PDB entry 7MY9 | X-ray diffraction, 1.63 A resolution | chain A

# Chain A
Name: Bifunctional protein PutA
Source organism: Sinorhizobium meliloti (strain SM11)
Notes: EC 1.5.5.2, 1.2.1.88
UniProt: F7X6I3 (F7X6I3_SINMM); residue numbers follow UniProt; this construct covers 1-1233
Amino-acid sequence (1235 residues; each row starts with the number of its first residue; numbers below 1 keep their minus sign (Ser-1 is residue -1)):
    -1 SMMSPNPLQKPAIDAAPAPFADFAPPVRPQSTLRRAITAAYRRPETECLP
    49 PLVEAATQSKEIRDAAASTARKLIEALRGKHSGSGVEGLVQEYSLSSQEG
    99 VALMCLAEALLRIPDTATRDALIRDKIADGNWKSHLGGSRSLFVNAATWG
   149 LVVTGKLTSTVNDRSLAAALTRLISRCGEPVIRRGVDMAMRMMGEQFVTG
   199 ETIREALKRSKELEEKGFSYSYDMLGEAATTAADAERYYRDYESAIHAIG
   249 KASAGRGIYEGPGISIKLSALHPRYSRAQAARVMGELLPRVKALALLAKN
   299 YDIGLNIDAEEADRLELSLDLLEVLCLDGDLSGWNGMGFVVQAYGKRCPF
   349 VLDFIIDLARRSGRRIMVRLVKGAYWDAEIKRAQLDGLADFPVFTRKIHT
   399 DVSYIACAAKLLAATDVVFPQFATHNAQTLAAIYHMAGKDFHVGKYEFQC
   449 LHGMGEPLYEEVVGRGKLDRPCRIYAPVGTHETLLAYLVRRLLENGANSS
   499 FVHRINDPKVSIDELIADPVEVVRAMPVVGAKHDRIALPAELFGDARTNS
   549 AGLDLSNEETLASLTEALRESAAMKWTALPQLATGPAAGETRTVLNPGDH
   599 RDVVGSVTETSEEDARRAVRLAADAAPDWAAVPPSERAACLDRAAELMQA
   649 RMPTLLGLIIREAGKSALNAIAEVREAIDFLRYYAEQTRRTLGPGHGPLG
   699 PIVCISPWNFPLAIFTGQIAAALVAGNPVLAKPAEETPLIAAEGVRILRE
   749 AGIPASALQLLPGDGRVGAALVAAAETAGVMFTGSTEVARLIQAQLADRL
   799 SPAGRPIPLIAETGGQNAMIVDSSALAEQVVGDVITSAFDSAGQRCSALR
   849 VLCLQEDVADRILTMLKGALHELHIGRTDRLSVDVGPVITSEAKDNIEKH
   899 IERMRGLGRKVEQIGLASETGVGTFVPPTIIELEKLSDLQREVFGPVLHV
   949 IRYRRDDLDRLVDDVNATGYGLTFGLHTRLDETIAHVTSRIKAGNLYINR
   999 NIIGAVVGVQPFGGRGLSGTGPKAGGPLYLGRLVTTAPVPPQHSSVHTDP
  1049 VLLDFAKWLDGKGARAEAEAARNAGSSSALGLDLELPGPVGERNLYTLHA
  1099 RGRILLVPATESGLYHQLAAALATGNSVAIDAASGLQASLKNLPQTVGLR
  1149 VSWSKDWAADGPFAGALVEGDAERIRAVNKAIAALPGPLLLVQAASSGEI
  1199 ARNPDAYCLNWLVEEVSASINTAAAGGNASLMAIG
Unresolved in the structure: -1 to 13, 134-137
Construct notes: expression tag (-1 to 0)
Residues lining bound ligands:
  - FAD (flavin-adenine dinucleotide): Asp306, Ala307, Val338, Gln340, Tyr342, Arg367, Val369, Lys370, Gly371, Ala372, Tyr373, Trp374, Phe392, Thr393, Arg394, Lys395, Thr398, Asp399, Ala421, Thr422, His423, Asn424, Gln447, Cys448, Leu449, Tyr473, Arg489, Glu492, Ser497, Ser498, Phe499, Ile1232, Gly1233
  - NAD (nicotinamide-adenine-dinucleotide): Ile703, Ser704, Pro705, Trp706, Asn707, Phe708, Ile712, Lys730, Pro731, Ala732, Glu733, Asp762, Gly763, Gly766, Ala767, Phe780, Thr781, Gly782, Ser783, Val786, Leu789, Ile790, Glu810, Thr811, Gly812, Gly813, Cys844, Glu940, Phe942, Leu970, Phe1010, Ser1016
  - 1,3-dithiolane-2-carboxylic acid (UJD): Lys265, Asp306, Arg367, Ala372, Leu449, Tyr473, Tyr485, Arg488, Arg489
From the paper describing this entry:
  - binding site for 1,3-dithiolane-2-carboxylic acid: Lys265, Leu449, Arg488, Arg489
  - contacts within the chain: Glu225-Arg488 (salt bridge)

# In short
Bound to chain A: 1,3-dithiolane-2-carboxylic acid, flavin-adenine dinucleotide and NAD. From the paper: a
binding site for 1,3-dithiolane-2-carboxylic acid at Lys265, Leu449 and Arg488 among others; contacts within
the chain involving Arg488 and Glu225.
Chain A is Bifunctional protein PutA (Sinorhizobium meliloti (strain SM11)); the structure, Structure of
proline utilization A with 1,3-dithiolane-2-carboxylate bound in the proline dehydrogenase active site, was
determined by X-ray diffraction (same publication as 7MYA, 7MYB and 7MYC).
